7BLD - chain A; structure by X-ray diffraction, 2.35 A resolution.

== Chain A ==
Name: Bromodomain adjacent to zinc finger domain protein 2A
Organism: Homo sapiens
Notes: fragment: Bromodomain (residues 1796-1899); engineered mutation(s): First two residues SM derive from the expression tag
UniProtKB: Q9UIF9 (BAZ2A_HUMAN); residues 1796-1898 here = UniProt positions 1796-1898
Amino-acid sequence (105 residues; numbered 1794 to 1898; the number before each row is that of its first residue):
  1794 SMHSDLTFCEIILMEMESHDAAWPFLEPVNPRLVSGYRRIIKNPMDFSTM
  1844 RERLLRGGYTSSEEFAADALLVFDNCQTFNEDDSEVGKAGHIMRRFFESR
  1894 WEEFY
Not modelled in the structure: 1794-1796
Construct notes: expression tag (1794-1795)
Ligand contacts:
  - U2K (1-[3-(6-Methyl-2,3-dihydropyrazolo[5,1-b][1,3]oxazol-7-yl)indol-1-yl]ethanone), molecule 1: W1816, P1817, F1818, E1820, P1821, V1822, V1827, Y1830, F1872, N1873, V1879
  - U2K, molecule 2: E1820, P1821, V1822, N1823, L1826, V1827

== Summary ==
Chain A binds compound U2K.
Chain A is Bromodomain adjacent to zinc finger domain protein 2A (Homo sapiens); the structure, BAZ2A
bromodomain in complex with compound UZH23, was determined by X-ray diffraction, deposited together with 7BL8,
7BL9, 7BLA, 7BLB and 7BLC.
